4Y8N - chains A and G of the 30 polymer chains in the assembly; structure by X-ray diffraction, 2.60 A resolution.

# Chain A
Protein: Proteasome subunit alpha type-2
From: Saccharomyces cerevisiae (strain ATCC 204508 / S288c)
Notes: EC 3.4.25.1
UniProtKB: P23639 (PSA2_YEAST); residue numbers follow UniProt; this construct covers 1-250
Sequence (250 residues; each row starts with the number of its first residue):
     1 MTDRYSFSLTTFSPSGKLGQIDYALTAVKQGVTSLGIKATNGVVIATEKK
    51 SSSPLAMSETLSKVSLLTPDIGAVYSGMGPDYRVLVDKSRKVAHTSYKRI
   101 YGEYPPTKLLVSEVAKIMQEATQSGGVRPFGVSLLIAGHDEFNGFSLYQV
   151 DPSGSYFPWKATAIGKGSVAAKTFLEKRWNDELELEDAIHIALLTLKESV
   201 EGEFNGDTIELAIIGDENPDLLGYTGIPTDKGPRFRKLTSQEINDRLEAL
UniProt features mapped onto this chain:
  - cross-link: Lys108 (Glycyl lysine isopeptide (Lys-Gly) (interchain with G-Cter in ubiquitin))

# Chain G
Protein: Proteasome subunit alpha type-1
From: Saccharomyces cerevisiae (strain ATCC 204508 / S288c)
Notes: EC 3.4.25.1
UniProtKB: P21243 (PSA1_YEAST); residues -8 to 243 here correspond to UniProt positions 1-252 (UniProt number = residue number + 9)
Sequence (252 residues; each row starts with the number of its first residue; numbers below 1 keep their minus sign (Met-8 is residue -8)):
    -8 MSGAAAASAAGYDRHITIFSPEGRLYQVEYAFKATNQTNINSLAVRGKDC
    42 TVVISQKKVPDKLLDPTTVSYIFCISRTIGMVVNGPIPDARNAALRAKAE
    92 AAEFRYKYGYDMPCDVLAKRMANLSQIYTQRAYMRPLGVILTFVSVDEEL
   142 GPSIYKTDPAGYYVGYKATATGPKQQEITTNLENHFKKSKIDHINEESWE
   192 KVVEFAITHMIDALGTEFSKNDLEVGVATKDKFFTLSAENIEERLVAIAE
   242 QD
Not modelled in the structure: -8 to 1, 243
Ion coordination: Mg2+: Thr8, Tyr119, Arg122, Met125

# Interface between chain A and chain G
Contacting residue pairs - 66 pairs, chain A then chain G:
  Asp3(A) - Tyr124(G)
  Tyr5(A) - Ile7(G)
  Tyr5(A) - Ala123(G)  hydrophobic
  Tyr5(A) - Tyr124(G)  hydrophobic
  Leu9(A) - Ile9(G)  hydrophobic
  Leu9(A) - Ala123(G)  hydrophobic
  Gln20(A) - Ile9(G)
  Gln20(A) - Phe10(G)  hydrogen bond (side chain-backbone)
  Tyr23(A) - Phe10(G)  hydrophobic
  Tyr23(A) - Ser11(G)
  Tyr23(A) - Pro12(G)  hydrophobic
  Tyr23(A) - Gly14(G)
  Ala24(A) - Phe10(G)  hydrophobic
  Thr26(A) - Pro12(G)
  Thr26(A) - Glu13(G)
  Ala27(A) - Gly14(G)
  Ser52(A) - Tyr153(G)
  Pro54(A) - Lys158(G)
  Pro54(A) - Glu174(G)
  Leu55(A) - Tyr157(G)
  Leu55(A) - Lys158(G)  hydrogen bond (backbone-backbone)
  Leu55(A) - Ala159(G)
  Leu55(A) - Thr170(G)
  Leu55(A) - Leu173(G)  hydrophobic
  Leu55(A) - Glu174(G)
  Leu55(A) - Phe177(G)  hydrophobic
  Ala56(A) - Gly156(G)
  Ala56(A) - Tyr157(G)  hydrophobic
  Met57(A) - Arg37(G)
  Met57(A) - Val155(G)
  Met57(A) - Gly156(G)  hydrogen bond (backbone-backbone)
  Met57(A) - Tyr157(G)
  Met57(A) - Lys158(G)
  Thr60(A) - Tyr146(G)
  Thr60(A) - Val155(G)
  Thr60(A) - Gly156(G)  hydrogen bond (side chain-backbone)
  Leu61(A) - Tyr153(G)  hydrophobic
  Leu61(A) - Val155(G)  hydrophobic
  Met78(A) - Phe10(G)  hydrophobic
  Met78(A) - Leu16(G)  hydrophobic
  Pro80(A) - Gln117(G)
  Pro80(A) - Ala151(G)
  Pro80(A) - Gly152(G)
  Pro80(A) - Tyr153(G)
  Asp81(A) - Gln117(G)
  Arg83(A) - Ala113(G)  hydrogen bond (side chain-backbone)
  Arg83(A) - Asn114(G)
  Arg83(A) - Gly152(G)  hydrogen bond (side chain-backbone)
  Arg83(A) - Tyr154(G)
  Val84(A) - Asn114(G)
  Val84(A) - Gln117(G)
  Asp87(A) - Lys110(G)  salt bridge
  Asp87(A) - Asn114(G)
  Gly126(A) - Arg122(G)
  Gly126(A) - Ala123(G)  hydrogen bond (backbone-backbone)
  Val127(A) - Gln121(G)
  Val127(A) - Arg122(G)
  Arg128(A) - Thr8(G)
  Arg128(A) - Phe10(G)
  Arg128(A) - Leu16(G)
  Arg128(A) - Thr120(G)  hydrogen bond (side chain-backbone)
  Arg128(A) - Gln121(G)  hydrogen bond (backbone-backbone)
  Pro129(A) - Phe10(G)
  Pro129(A) - Gln121(G)
  Phe130(A) - Gln121(G)
  Gly131(A) - Phe10(G)
Interface residues without a listed pair, chain A (31 interface residues in all): Met1, Thr2, Ser53, Ala121

# In short
31 residues of chain A face 33 of chain G across their interface; the contacts include 9 hydrogen bonds and 1
salt bridge. Among the polar pairs are Asp87(A)-Lys110(G), Gln20(A)-Phe10(G) and Thr60(A)-Gly156(G). Thr8(G),
Tyr119(G), Arg122(G) and Met125(G) coordinate Mg2+.
Chain A is Proteasome subunit alpha type-2 and chain G is Proteasome subunit alpha type-1, both from
Saccharomyces cerevisiae (strain ATCC 204508 / S288c); the structure, Yeast 20S proteasome beta7-delta7_Cter
mutant in complex with Ac-PAE-ep, was determined by X-ray diffraction, deposited together with 4Y69, 4Y6A,
4Y6V, 4Y6Z, 4Y70, 4Y74 and 34 further entries.
